Entry 2UXG (X-ray diffraction, 1.99 A resolution); this record covers chain A.

[Chain A]
Name: Pseudoazurin
Source organism: Achromobacter cycloclastes
Reference sequence: P19567 (AZUP_ACHCY); the construct has insertions or renumbered stretches relative to UniProt, so the offset changes along the chain: 1-81 = UniProt 29-109; 84-122 = UniProt 114-152
Sequence (122 residues; row label = number of the first residue in the row):
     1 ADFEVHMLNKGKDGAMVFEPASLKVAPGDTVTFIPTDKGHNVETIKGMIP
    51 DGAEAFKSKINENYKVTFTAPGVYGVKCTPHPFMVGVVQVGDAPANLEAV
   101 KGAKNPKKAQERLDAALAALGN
Bound ions: Cu ion: H40, C78, M84

[Summary]
The Cu ion site is built by H40, C78 and M84.
Chain A is Pseudoazurin (Achromobacter cycloclastes); the structure, Pseudoazurin with engineered amicyanin
ligand loop, reduced form, pH 5.5, was determined by X-ray diffraction, deposited together with 2UX6, 2UX7 and
2UXF.
